7A5O - chains A and F of the 10 polymer chains in the assembly; structure by electron microscopy, 2.95 A resolution.

== Chain A (and F) ==
Protein: Mucin-2
Source organism: Homo sapiens
Notes: chain F of this document is another copy of the same molecule, construct and numbering; everything in this record applies to it too
UniProtKB: Q02817 (MUC2_HUMAN); numbering as in UniProt (aligned over 21-1397)
Chain sequence (1383 residues; row label = number of the first residue in the row):
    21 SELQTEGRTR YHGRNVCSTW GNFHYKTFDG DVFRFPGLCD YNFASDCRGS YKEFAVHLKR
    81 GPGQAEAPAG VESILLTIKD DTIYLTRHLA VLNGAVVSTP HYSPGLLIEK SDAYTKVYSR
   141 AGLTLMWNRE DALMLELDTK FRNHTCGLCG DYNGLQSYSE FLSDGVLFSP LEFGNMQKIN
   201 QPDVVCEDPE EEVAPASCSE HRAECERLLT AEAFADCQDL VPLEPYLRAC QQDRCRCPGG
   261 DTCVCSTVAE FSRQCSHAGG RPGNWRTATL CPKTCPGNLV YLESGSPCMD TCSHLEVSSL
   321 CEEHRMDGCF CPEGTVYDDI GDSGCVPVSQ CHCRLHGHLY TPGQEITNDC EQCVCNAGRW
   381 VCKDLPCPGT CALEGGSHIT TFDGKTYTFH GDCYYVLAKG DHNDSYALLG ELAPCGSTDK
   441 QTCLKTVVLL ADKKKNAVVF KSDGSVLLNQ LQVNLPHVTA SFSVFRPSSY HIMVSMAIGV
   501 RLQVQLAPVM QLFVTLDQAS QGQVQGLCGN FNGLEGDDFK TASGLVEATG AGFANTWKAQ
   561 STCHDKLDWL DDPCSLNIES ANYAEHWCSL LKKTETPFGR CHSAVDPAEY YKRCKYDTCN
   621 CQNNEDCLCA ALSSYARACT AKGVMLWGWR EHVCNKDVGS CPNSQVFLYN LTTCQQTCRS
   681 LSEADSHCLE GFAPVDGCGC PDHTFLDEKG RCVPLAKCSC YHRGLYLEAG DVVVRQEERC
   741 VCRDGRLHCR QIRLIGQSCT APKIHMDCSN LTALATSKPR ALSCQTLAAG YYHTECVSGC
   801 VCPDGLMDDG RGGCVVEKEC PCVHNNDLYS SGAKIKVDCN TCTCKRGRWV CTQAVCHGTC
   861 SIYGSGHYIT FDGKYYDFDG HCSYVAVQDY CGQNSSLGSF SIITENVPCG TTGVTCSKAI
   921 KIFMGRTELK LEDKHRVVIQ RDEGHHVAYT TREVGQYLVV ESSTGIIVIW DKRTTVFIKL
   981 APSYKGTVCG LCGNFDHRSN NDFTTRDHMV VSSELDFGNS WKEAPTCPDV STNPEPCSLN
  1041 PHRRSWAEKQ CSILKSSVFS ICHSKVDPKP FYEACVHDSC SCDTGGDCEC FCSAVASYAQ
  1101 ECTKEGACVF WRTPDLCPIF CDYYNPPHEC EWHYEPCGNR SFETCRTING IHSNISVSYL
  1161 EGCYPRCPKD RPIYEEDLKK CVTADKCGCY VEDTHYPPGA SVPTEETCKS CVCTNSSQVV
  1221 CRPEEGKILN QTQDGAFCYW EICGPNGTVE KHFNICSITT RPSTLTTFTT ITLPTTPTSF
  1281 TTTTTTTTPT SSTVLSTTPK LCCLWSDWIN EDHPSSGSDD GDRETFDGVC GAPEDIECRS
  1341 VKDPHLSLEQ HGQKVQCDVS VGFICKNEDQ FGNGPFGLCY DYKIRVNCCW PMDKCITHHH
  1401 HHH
Unresolved in the structure: 21-34, 722-723, 734-738, 750-779, 794-800, 893-896, 1198-1301, 1392-1403 (chain F: 21-1301, 1392-1403)
Construct notes: conflict Thr1325 (Pro in Q02817); expression tag (1398-1403)
Swiss-Prot annotation at these positions:
  - binding site (Ca(2+)): Asp49, Asp171, Asn173, Leu175, Glu180, Asp403, Asn530, Asn532, Leu534, Asp537, Asp538, Asp872, Asn994, Asp996, Arg998, Asn1001, Asp1002, Asn1310, Asp1312, His1313 and 7 more in UniProt
  - binding site (Cu(+)): Met146, Met154, Met326
  - binding site (Cu(2+)): Glu156, His277, His324
  - modified residue: Ser21 (Phosphoserine)
  - glycosylation: Asn163 (N-linked (GlcNAc...) asparagine), Asn423 (N-linked (GlcNAc...) asparagine), Asn670 (N-linked (GlcNAc...) asparagine), Asn770 (N-linked (GlcNAc...) asparagine), Asn894 (N-linked (GlcNAc...) asparagine), Asn1139 (N-linked (GlcNAc...) asparagine), Asn1154 (N-linked (GlcNAc...) asparagine), Asn1215 (N-linked (GlcNAc...) asparagine), Asn1230 (N-linked (GlcNAc...) asparagine), Asn1246 (N-linked (GlcNAc...) asparagine), Thr1266 (O-linked (GalNAc) threonine), Thr1267 (O-linked (GalNAc) threonine), Thr1269 (O-linked (GalNAc) threonine), Thr1270 (O-linked (GalNAc) threonine), Thr1272 (O-linked (GalNAc) threonine), Thr1275 (O-linked (GalNAc) threonine), Thr1276 (O-linked (GalNAc) threonine), Thr1281 (O-linked (GalNAc) threonine), Thr1282 (O-linked (GalNAc) threonine), Thr1287 (O-linked (GalNAc) threonine) and 5 more in UniProt
  - mutagenesis: His32 (H32A: Decreased binding to Cu(2+)), Met146 (M146L: Decreased binding to Cu(1+) without affecting binding to Cu(2+). Abolished binding to Cu(1+); when associated with L-154 and V-326), Met154 (M154L: Decreased binding to Cu(1+) without affecting binding to Cu(2+). Abolished binding to Cu(1+); when associated with L-146 and V-326), His277 (H277A: Decreased binding to Cu(2+)), Glu322 (E322A: Decreased binding to Cu(2+)), Met326 (M326V: Decreased binding to Cu(1+) without affecting binding to Cu(2+). Abolished binding to Cu(1+); when associated with L-146 and L-154), Cys1088 (C1088A: Does not abolish homodimerization. Does not abolish ability to form filaments; when associated with A-1130), Cys1130 (C1130A: Impaired formation of intermolecular disulfide bonds; inducing a mixture of monomers and homodimers. Does not abolish ability to form filaments; when associated with A-1088)
Disulfides: Cys37-Cys169, Cys59-Cys206, Cys67-Cys166, Cys218-Cys255, Cys225-Cys250, Cys237-Cys275, Cys257-Cys263, Cys265-Cys291, Cys295-Cys329, Cys308-Cys321, Cys312-Cys351, Cys331-Cys345, Cys353-Cys375, Cys370-Cys387, Cys373-Cys382, Cys391-Cys528, Cys413-Cys563, Cys435-Cys443, Cys574-Cys619, Cys588-Cys614, Cys601-Cys639, Cys621-Cys627, Cys629-Cys654, Cys661-Cys698, Cys674-Cys688, Cys678-Cys718, Cys700-Cys712, Cys720-Cys742, Cys740-Cys749, Cys784-Cys820, Cys802-Cys814, Cys822-Cys844, Cys839-Cys856, Cys842-Cys851, Cys860-Cys992, Cys882-Cys1027, Cys891-Cys989, Cys909-Cys916, Cys1037-Cys1080, Cys1051-Cys1075, Cys1062-Cys1102, Cys1082-Cys1090, Cys1092-Cys1117, Cys1108-Cys1137, Cys1121-Cys1163, Cys1145-Cys1187, Cys1167-Cys1181, Cys1303-Cys1389, Cys1330-Cys1388, Cys1338-Cys1357, Cys1365-Cys1379
Covalently attached groups: N-acetylglucosamine (NAG) linked to Asn163, Asn670, Asn1154
Metal / ion sites: Ca2+ site 1: Asp171, Asn173, Leu175, Glu180; Ca2+ site 2: Asn530, Asn532, Leu534, Asp537, Asp538; Ca2+ site 3: Asp872, Asn994, Asp996, Arg998, Asn1001, Asp1002; Ca2+ site 4: Asn1310, Asp1312, Asp1322, Asp1381, Tyr1382; Ca2+ site 5: Asp1312, His1313, Ser1316, Asp1319, Gly1321
From the paper describing this entry:
  - mutagenesis - C1088A, C1088A/C1130A, C1130A: unchanged expression

== Interface between chain A and chain F ==
Residue-residue contacts (4; chain A residue first):
  Asn582(A) - Phe1371(F)
  Asn582(A) - Pro1375(F)
  Asn582(A) - Phe1376(F)
  His586(A) - Phe1371(F)
Interface residues without a listed pair, chain A (5 interface residues in all): Ile578, Tyr583, Trp587
Interface residues without a listed pair, chain F (5 interface residues in all): Gly1374, Gly1377

== In short ==
The chain A/chain F interface involves 5 residues from each chain. N-acetylglucosamine is covalently linked to
Asn163(A), Asn670(A) and Asn1154(A). Curated annotation (UniProt) lists 27 Ca2+-binding residues, 3
Cu+-binding residues, 3 Cu2+-binding residues and 8 mutagenesis sites on chain A. From the paper: C1088A,
C1088A/C1130A and C1130A of chain A leave expression unchanged.
Chain A and chain F are both Mucin-2 (Homo sapiens); the structure, Human MUC2 AAs 21-1397, was determined by
electron microscopy together with 6TM2 and 6TM6 from the same study.
